Entry 3AW7 (X-ray diffraction, 2.10 A resolution); this record covers chain A.

# Chain A
Molecule: Lysozyme C
Organism: Gallus gallus
Notes: EC 3.2.1.17
UniProt: P00698 (LYSC_CHICK); residues 1-129 here correspond to UniProt positions 19-147 (UniProt number = residue number + 18)
Sequence (129 residues; numbered 1 to 129; the number before each row is that of its first residue):
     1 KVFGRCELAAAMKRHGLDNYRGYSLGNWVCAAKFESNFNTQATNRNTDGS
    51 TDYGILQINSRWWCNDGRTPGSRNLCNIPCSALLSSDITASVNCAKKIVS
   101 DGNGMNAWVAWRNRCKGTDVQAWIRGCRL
Curated features (UniProtKB/Swiss-Prot):
  - active site: E35, D52
  - binding site (substrate): D101
Disulfides: C6-C127, C30-C115, C64-C80, C76-C94
Metal / ion sites: Na+ site 1 near S24 (its only coordinating residue here); Na+ site 2 near T69 (its only coordinating residue here)

# Overview
From UniProt: active-site residues E35 and D52 and substrate-binding residue D101.
Chain A is Lysozyme C (Gallus gallus); the structure, Crystal structure of tetragonal hen egg white lysozyme
at 71.9% relative humidity, was determined by X-ray diffraction (same publication as 3AW6).
